PDB entry 6OPC | electron microscopy, 3.70 A resolution | chains E and G of the 8 polymer chains in the assembly

Chain E:
Molecule: Cell division control protein 48
From: Saccharomyces cerevisiae
Notes: EC 3.6.4.6
Reference sequence: P25694 (CDC48_YEAST); residues 1-835 here = UniProt positions 1-835
Sequence (835 residues; numbered 1 to 835; the number before each row is that of its first residue):
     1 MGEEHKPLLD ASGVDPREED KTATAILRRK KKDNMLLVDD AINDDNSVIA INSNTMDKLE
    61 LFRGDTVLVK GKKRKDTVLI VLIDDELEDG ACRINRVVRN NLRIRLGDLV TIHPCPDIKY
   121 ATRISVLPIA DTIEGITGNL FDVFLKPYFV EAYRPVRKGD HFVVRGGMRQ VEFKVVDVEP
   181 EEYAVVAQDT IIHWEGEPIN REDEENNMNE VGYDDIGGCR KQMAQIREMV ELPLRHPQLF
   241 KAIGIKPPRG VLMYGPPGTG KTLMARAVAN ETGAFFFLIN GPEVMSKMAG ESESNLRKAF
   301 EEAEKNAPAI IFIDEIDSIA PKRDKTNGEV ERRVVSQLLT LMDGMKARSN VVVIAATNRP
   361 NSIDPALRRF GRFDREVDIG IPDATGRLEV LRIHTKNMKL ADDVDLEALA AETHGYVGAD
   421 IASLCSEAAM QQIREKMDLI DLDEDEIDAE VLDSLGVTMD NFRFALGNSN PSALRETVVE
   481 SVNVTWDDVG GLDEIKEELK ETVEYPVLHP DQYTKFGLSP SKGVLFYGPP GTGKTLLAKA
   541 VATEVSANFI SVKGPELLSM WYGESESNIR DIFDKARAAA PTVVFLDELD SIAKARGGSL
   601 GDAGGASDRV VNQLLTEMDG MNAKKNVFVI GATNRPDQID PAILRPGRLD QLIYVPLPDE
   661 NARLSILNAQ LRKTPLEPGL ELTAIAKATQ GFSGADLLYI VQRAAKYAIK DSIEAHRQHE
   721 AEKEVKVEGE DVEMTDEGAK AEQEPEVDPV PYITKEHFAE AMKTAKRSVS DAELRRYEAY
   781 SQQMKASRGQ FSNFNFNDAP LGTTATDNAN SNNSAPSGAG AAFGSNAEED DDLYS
Unresolved in the structure: 1-30, 469-480, 714-751, 797-835
Curated features (UniProtKB/Swiss-Prot):
  - binding site (ATP): P257 to L263, N358, H394, G531 to L536
  - modified residue: S472 (Phosphoserine), S519 (Phosphoserine), T735 (Phosphothreonine), S770 (Phosphoserine)
  - cross-link (Glycyl lysine isopeptide (Lys-Gly)): K305 (interchain with G-Cter in ubiquitin), K322 (interchain with G-Cter in ubiquitin), K346 (interchain with G-Cter in ubiquitin), K522 (interchain with G-Cter in ubiquitin), K539 (interchain with G-Cter in ubiquitin), K594 (interchain with G-Cter in ubiquitin), K673 (interchain with G-Cter in ubiquitin)
  - mutagenesis: K261 (K261A: Moderate reduction in growth rate; K261T: Probable loss of ATP binding. Complete loss of catalytic activity), E315 (E315A: Moderate reduction in growth rate; E315D: Severe loss of catalytic activity without affecting cooperativity between the 2 ATP-binding regions. Slight reduction in growth rate ...), N358 (N358A: Slight reduction in growth rate. Restores cell growth; when associated with Q-315), R369 (R369A: No effect on growth rate. Restores cell growth; when associated with Q-315), P471 (P471A/S: Restores cell growth; when associated with Q-315), R475 (R475H: Restores cell growth; when associated with Q-315), K534 (K534A/T: Severe loss of catalytic activity. Lethal), E588 (E588D: Moderate reduction in growth rate; E588Q: Lethal), R645 (R645A: Lethal)

Chain G:
Molecule: Substrate bound to the central pore of the Cdc48 hexamer
From: Saccharomyces cerevisiae
Sequence (22 residues; each row starts with the number of its first residue; X marks 22 residues of unknown identity (built as UNK)):
     1 XXXXXXXXXX XXXXXXXXXX XX

How chain E and chain G interact:
Interface residues of chain E (facing chain G), 7 residues: K287, M288, A289, N327, M560, W561, Y562

In short:
Chain E and chain G make no direct contact in this assembly. UniProt lists 15 ATP-binding residues and 9
mutagenesis sites on chain E.
Here chain E is Cell division control protein 48 and chain G is Substrate bound to the central pore of the
Cdc48 hexamer, both from Saccharomyces cerevisiae. Entry 6OPC (Cdc48 Hexamer in a complex with substrate and
Shp1(Ubx Domain)) was determined by electron microscopy (same publication as 6OMB).
